PDB entry 7AR7 | electron microscopy, 3.72 A resolution | chains x and z of the 46 polymer chains in the assembly

Chain x:
Protein: Gamma carbonic anhydrase-like 2, mitochondrial
Source organism: Arabidopsis thaliana
Reference sequence: Q9SMN1 (GCAL2_ARATH); residues 41-254 here = UniProt positions 41-254
Chain sequence (214 residues; numbered 41 to 254; the number before each row is that of its first residue):
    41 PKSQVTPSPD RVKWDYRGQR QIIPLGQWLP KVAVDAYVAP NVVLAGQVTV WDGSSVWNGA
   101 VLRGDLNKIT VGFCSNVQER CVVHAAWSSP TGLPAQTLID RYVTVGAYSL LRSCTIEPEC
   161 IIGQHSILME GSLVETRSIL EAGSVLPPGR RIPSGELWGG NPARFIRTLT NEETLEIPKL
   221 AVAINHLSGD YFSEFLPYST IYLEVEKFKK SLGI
Swiss-Prot annotation at these positions:
  - binding site (substrate): R103 to D105, Q118, E119, R152, Q164, Y231
  - binding site (Zn(2+)): H124

Chain z:
Protein: Gamma carbonic anhydrase 1, mitochondrial
Source organism: Arabidopsis thaliana
Notes: EC 4.2.1.-
Reference sequence: Q9FWR5 (GCA1_ARATH); residues 2-234 here = UniProt positions 2-234
Chain sequence (233 residues; each row starts with the number of its first residue):
     2 GTLGRAFYSV GFWIRETGQA LDRLGCRLQG KNYFREQLSR HRTLMNVFDK APIVDKEAFV
    62 APSASVIGDV HIGRGSSIWY GCVLRGDVNT VSVGSGTNIQ DNSLVHVAKS NLSGKVHPTI
   122 IGDNVTIGHS AVLHGCTVED ETFIGMGATL LDGVVVEKHG MVAAGALVRQ NTRIPSGEVW
   182 GGNPARFLRK LTDEEIAFIS QSATNYSNLA QAHAAENAKP LNVIEFEKVL RKK
Swiss-Prot annotation at these positions:
  - binding site (substrate): R86 to D88, Q101, D102, N209
  - binding site (Zn(2+)): H107, H130, H135
Ligand contacts:
  - 1,2-dicaproyl-sn-phosphatidyl-L-serine (PSF): A21, L22, R24, L25, R28
  - Phosphatidylinositol (T7X): L22, L25, R28, L29

Interface between chain x and chain z:
Pairs across the interface - 86 pairs, chain x then chain z:
  P49(x) - K229(z)
  R51(x) - E226(z)
  R51(x) - K229(z)  hydrogen bond (backbone-side chain)
  V52(x) - E226(z)
  K53(x) - E226(z)  hydrogen bond (backbone-side chain)
  W54(x) - L222(z)
  W54(x) - F227(z)  hydrophobic
  Y56(x) - F227(z)  hydrophobic
  Y56(x) - V230(z)  hydrophobic
  R57(x) - Q38(z)
  R57(x) - L39(z)
  R57(x) - S40(z)  hydrogen bond (backbone-backbone)
  G58(x) - S40(z)
  Q59(x) - S40(z)
  R60(x) - Q38(z)
  P80(x) - R41(z)
  P80(x) - H42(z)
  N81(x) - H42(z)  hydrogen bond
  N81(x) - S66(z)
  W97(x) - K110(z)
  N98(x) - S66(z)  hydrogen bond
  N98(x) - I68(z)
  N98(x) - V84(z)
  Q118(x) - K110(z)  hydrogen bond
  E119(x) - R86(z)  salt bridge
  E119(x) - H107(z)  salt bridge
  E119(x) - K110(z)  salt bridge
  R120(x) - G82(z)  hydrogen bond (side chain-backbone)
  R120(x) - V84(z)
  R120(x) - N103(z)  hydrogen bond
  R120(x) - L105(z)
  A147(x) - H107(z)
  Y148(x) - N103(z)  hydrogen bond (side chain-backbone)
  Y148(x) - L105(z)  hydrophobic
  Y148(x) - V133(z)  hydrophobic
  Q164(x) - H135(z)
  H165(x) - S131(z)  hydrogen bond
  H165(x) - V133(z)
  H165(x) - T150(z)
  A182(x) - L168(z)
  G183(x) - L168(z)
  G200(x) - N184(z)
  N201(x) - N184(z)
  E216(x) - L113(z)
  K219(x) - L113(z)
  L220(x) - S111(z)
  I224(x) - K110(z)
  L227(x) - D88(z)
  L227(x) - K110(z)
  Y231(x) - V48(z)  hydrophobic
  Y231(x) - I68(z)
  Y231(x) - R86(z)
  Y231(x) - D88(z)
  S233(x) - F13(z)
  E234(x) - Y9(z)  hydrogen bond
  E234(x) - R43(z)
  E234(x) - N47(z)
  E234(x) - V48(z)
  F235(x) - R41(z)
  L236(x) - E17(z)
  L236(x) - Q20(z)
  L236(x) - R41(z)  hydrogen bond (backbone-side chain)
  P237(x) - Q20(z)
  P237(x) - R41(z)
  Y238(x) - Q20(z)
  Y238(x) - R24(z)
  Y238(x) - R36(z)  hydrogen bond
  Y238(x) - R41(z)
  S239(x) - R41(z)
  T240(x) - Q20(z)
  I241(x) - L39(z)  hydrophobic
  I241(x) - R41(z)
  Y242(x) - D23(z)  hydrogen bond
  Y242(x) - R24(z)
  Y242(x) - Y34(z)  hydrophobic
  Y242(x) - F35(z)  hydrophobic
  L243(x) - D23(z)
  V245(x) - L39(z)  hydrophobic
  V245(x) - F227(z)  hydrophobic
  E246(x) - Y34(z)
  F248(x) - V224(z)  hydrophobic
  F248(x) - F227(z)  hydrophobic
  K249(x) - F227(z)
  K249(x) - L231(z)
  L252(x) - V224(z)  hydrophobic
  L252(x) - E228(z)
Interface residues without a listed pair, chain x (51 interface residues in all): D50, I62, E181, A223
Interface residues without a listed pair, chain z (51 interface residues in all): E37, F49, S104, G148, A149, L152, N223, K233

Overview:
The chain x/chain z interface involves 51 residues from each chain; the contacts include 14 hydrogen bonds and
3 salt bridges. Among the polar pairs are E119(x)-R86(z), E119(x)-H107(z) and E119(x)-K110(z). Chain z binds
1,2-dicaproyl-sn-phosphatidyl-L-serine and Phosphatidylinositol.
Chain x is Gamma carbonic anhydrase-like 2, mitochondrial and chain z is Gamma carbonic anhydrase 1,
mitochondrial, both from Arabidopsis thaliana; the structure, Cryo-EM structure of Arabidopsis thaliana
complex-I (open conformation), was determined by electron microscopy together with 7AQQ, 7AQR, 7AQW, 7AR8,
7AR9, 7ARB, 7ARC and 7ARD from the same study.
